Entry 6LER (X-ray diffraction, 3.00 A resolution); this record covers chains D and J of the 10 polymer chains in the assembly.

[Chain D]
Protein: Histone H2B type 1-J
From: Homo sapiens
UniProt: P06899 (H2B1J_HUMAN); residues 0-125 here correspond to UniProt positions 1-126 (UniProt number = residue number + 1)
Sequence (126 residues; each row starts with the number of its first residue; numbering starts at 0):
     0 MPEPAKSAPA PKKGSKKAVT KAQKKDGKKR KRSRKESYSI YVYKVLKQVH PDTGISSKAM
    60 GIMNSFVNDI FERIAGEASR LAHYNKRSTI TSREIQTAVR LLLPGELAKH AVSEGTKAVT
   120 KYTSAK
Not modelled in the structure: 0-29

[Chain J]
Molecule: 169-nt DNA strand
From: other sequences
Sequence (169 nucleotides; row label = number of the first residue in the row; numbers below 1 keep their minus sign (DC-82 is residue -82)):
   -82 CGTTTTTTTT TTGCATGTGC CGGTCTCACA CGTGCCTGGA GACTAGTAAG CGCTTCTAGT
   -22 GGCGGTTAAA ACGCGGTAGA CAGCGCGTAC GTGCGTTTAA GCGGTGCTAG AGCTGTCTAC
    38 GACCAATTGA GCGGCCTCGG CACCGGGATG CTGTTTTTTT TTTGGGTAC
Bound ions: K+: DT-26 (shared with 1 residue of chain I); Ca2+ near DG29 (its only coordinating residue here)

[How chain D and chain J interact]
Residue-residue contacts - 14 pairs, chain D then chain J:
  Lys30(D) - DG51(J)  phosphate contact
  Arg31(D) - DA-25(J)  salt bridge to the phosphate
  Arg31(D) - DG50(J)  hydrogen bond to the phosphate
  Arg31(D) - DG51(J)  hydrogen bond to the phosphate
  Ser32(D) - DG50(J)  phosphate contact
  Arg33(D) - DC49(J)  hydrogen bond to the sugar
  Arg33(D) - DG50(J)  phosphate contact
  Lys34(D) - DC49(J)  phosphate contact
  Lys34(D) - DG50(J)  hydrogen bond to the phosphate
  Glu35(D) - DC49(J)  phosphate contact
  Ser36(D) - DC49(J)  phosphate contact
  Ile39(D) - DG48(J)  phosphate contact
  Ile39(D) - DC49(J)  phosphate contact
  Tyr40(D) - DG48(J)  hydrogen bond to the phosphate
Interface residues without a listed pair, chain D (11 interface residues in all): Lys43, Thr88
Interface residues without a listed pair, chain J (7 interface residues in all): DT-26, DG38

[Summary]
The interface between chain D and chain J involves 11 residues on one side and 7 on the other; the contacts
include 5 hydrogen bonds and 1 salt bridge. Polar contacts include Arg33(D)-DC49(J), Arg31(D)-DG50(J) and
Arg31(D)-DG51(J).
Chain D is Histone H2B type 1-J (Homo sapiens) and chain J is a 169-nt DNA strand (other sequences); the
structure, 169 bp nucleosome harboring non-identical cohesive DNA termini, was determined by X-ray diffraction
(same publication as 7COW, 6L9Z, 6LA2 and 6LAB).
